Entry 5LG5 (X-ray diffraction, 2.10 A resolution); this record covers chains C and D of the 6 polymer chains in the assembly.

Chain C (and D):
Molecule: Allantoin racemase
Source organism: Pseudomonas fluorescens
Notes: EC 5.1.99.3; chain D of this document is another copy of the same molecule, construct and numbering; everything in this record applies to it too
UniProtKB: E3SAZ9 (E3SAZ9_PSEFL); residue numbers follow UniProt; this construct covers 1-242
Chain sequence (242 residues; row label = number of the first residue in the row):
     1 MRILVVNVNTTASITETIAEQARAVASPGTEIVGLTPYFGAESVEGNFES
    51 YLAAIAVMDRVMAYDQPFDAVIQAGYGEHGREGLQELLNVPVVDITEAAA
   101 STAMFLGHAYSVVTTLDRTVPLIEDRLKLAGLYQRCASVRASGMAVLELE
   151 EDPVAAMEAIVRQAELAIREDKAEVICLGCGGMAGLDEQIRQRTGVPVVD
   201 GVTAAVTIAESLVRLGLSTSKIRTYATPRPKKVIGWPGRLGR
Unresolved in the structure: 237-242

How chain C and chain D interact:
Pairs across the interface - 82 pairs, chain C then chain D:
  Val25(C) - Arg214(D)  hydrogen bond (backbone-side chain)
  Ser27(C) - Arg214(D)  hydrogen bond
  Gln85(C) - Phe105(D)  hydrogen bond (side chain-backbone)
  Glu97(C) - Phe105(D)
  Ser101(C) - Ser101(D)  hydrogen bond
  Ser101(C) - Phe105(D)
  Thr102(C) - Leu217(D)
  Met104(C) - Ala130(D)
  Met104(C) - Gly131(D)
  Met104(C) - Leu132(D)  hydrophobic
  Phe105(C) - Gln85(D)  hydrogen bond (backbone-side chain)
  Phe105(C) - Val92(D)
  Phe105(C) - Glu97(D)
  Phe105(C) - Ala98(D)  hydrophobic
  Phe105(C) - Ser101(D)
  Phe105(C) - Ile208(D)  hydrophobic
  Leu106(C) - Leu217(D)  hydrophobic
  Leu106(C) - Ser218(D)
  Leu106(C) - Thr219(D)
  Leu106(C) - Ser220(D)  hydrogen bond (backbone-backbone)
  Gly107(C) - Tyr225(D)
  His108(C) - Thr224(D)
  His108(C) - Tyr225(D)
  Lys128(C) - Gln134(D)  hydrogen bond (backbone-side chain)
  Leu129(C) - Arg135(D)
  Ala130(C) - Met104(D)
  Ala130(C) - Arg135(D)  hydrogen bond (backbone-side chain)
  Gly131(C) - Met104(D)
  Gly131(C) - Gly131(D)
  Gly131(C) - Gln134(D)
  Gly131(C) - Arg135(D)
  Leu132(C) - Met104(D)  hydrophobic
  Gln134(C) - Lys128(D)  hydrogen bond (side chain-backbone)
  Gln134(C) - Gly131(D)
  Arg135(C) - Leu129(D)
  Arg135(C) - Ala130(D)  hydrogen bond (side chain-backbone)
  Arg135(C) - Gly131(D)
  Lys172(C) - Arg223(D)
  Glu174(C) - Ser220(D)  hydrogen bond (backbone-side chain)
  Glu174(C) - Ile222(D)
  Glu174(C) - Arg223(D)
  Glu174(C) - Thr224(D)  hydrogen bond
  Val196(C) - Ile222(D)  hydrophobic
  Pro197(C) - Ser218(D)
  Pro197(C) - Ser220(D)
  Val198(C) - Leu217(D)
  Val199(C) - Leu217(D)  hydrophobic
  Thr203(C) - Leu215(D)
  Ala204(C) - Leu215(D)  hydrophobic
  Thr207(C) - Ser211(D)
  Thr207(C) - Arg214(D)
  Thr207(C) - Leu215(D)
  Ile208(C) - Phe105(D)  hydrophobic
  Glu210(C) - Arg214(D)  salt bridge
  Ser211(C) - Thr207(D)
  Ser211(C) - Ser211(D)
  Leu212(C) - Leu106(D)  hydrophobic
  Arg214(C) - Val25(D)  hydrogen bond (side chain-backbone)
  Arg214(C) - Ser27(D)  hydrogen bond
  Arg214(C) - Thr207(D)
  Arg214(C) - Glu210(D)  salt bridge
  Leu215(C) - Thr203(D)
  Leu215(C) - Ala204(D)  hydrophobic
  Leu215(C) - Thr207(D)
  Leu217(C) - Leu106(D)  hydrophobic
  Leu217(C) - Val198(D)
  Ser218(C) - Leu106(D)
  Ser218(C) - Pro197(D)
  Thr219(C) - Leu106(D)
  Ser220(C) - Leu106(D)  hydrogen bond (backbone-backbone)
  Ser220(C) - Glu174(D)  hydrogen bond (side chain-backbone)
  Ser220(C) - Val196(D)
  Ser220(C) - Pro197(D)
  Ile222(C) - Glu174(D)
  Ile222(C) - Val196(D)  hydrophobic
  Arg223(C) - Lys172(D)
  Arg223(C) - Glu174(D)
  Thr224(C) - His108(D)
  Thr224(C) - Glu174(D)  hydrogen bond
  Tyr225(C) - Gly107(D)
  Tyr225(C) - His108(D)
  Tyr225(C) - Glu174(D)
Interface residues without a listed pair, chain C (50 interface residues in all): Ala26, Val92, Val93, Ala98, Ile168, Ala173, Val175, Gly195, Gly216
Interface residues without a listed pair, chain D (50 interface residues in all): Ala26, Val93, Thr102, Ile168, Ala173, Arg191, Thr194, Gly195, Val199, Leu212

Overview:
Chain C and chain D each contribute 50 residues to their interface, with 17 hydrogen bonds and 2 salt bridges.
Among the polar pairs are Glu210(C)-Arg214(D), Val25(C)-Arg214(D) and Ser27(C)-Arg214(D).
Chain C and chain D are both Allantoin racemase (Pseudomonas fluorescens); the structure, Crystal structure of
allantoin racemase from Pseudomonas fluorescens AllR, was determined by X-ray diffraction (same publication as
5LFD).
